Entry 6J1W (X-ray diffraction, 1.50 A resolution); this record covers chains A and C of the 3 polymer chains in the assembly.

Chain A:
Molecule: HLA-A*3001
Source organism: Homo sapiens
Amino-acid sequence (274 residues; each row starts with the number of its first residue):
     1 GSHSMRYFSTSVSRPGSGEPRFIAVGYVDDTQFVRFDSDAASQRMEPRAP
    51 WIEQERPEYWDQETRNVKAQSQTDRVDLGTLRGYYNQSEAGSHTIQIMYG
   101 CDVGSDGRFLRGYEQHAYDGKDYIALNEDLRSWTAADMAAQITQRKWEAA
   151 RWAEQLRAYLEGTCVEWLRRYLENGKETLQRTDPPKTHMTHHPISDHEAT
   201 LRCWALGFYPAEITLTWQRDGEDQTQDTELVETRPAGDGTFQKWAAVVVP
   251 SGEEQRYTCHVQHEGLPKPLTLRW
Disulfides: Cys101-Cys164, Cys203-Cys259
What the authors report for this chain:
  - mutagenesis - D77N: increased binding to MTB
  - specificity-determining residues: Asp77

Chain C:
Molecule: Ala-ile-phe-gln-ser-ser-met-thr-lys
Amino-acid sequence (9 residues; row label = number of the first residue in the row):
     1 AIFQSSMTK

Interface between chain A and chain C:
Pairs across the interface - 38 pairs, chain A then chain C:
  Met5(A) - Ala1(C)
  Tyr7(A) - Ala1(C)  hydrogen bond (side chain-backbone)
  Tyr7(A) - Ile2(C)  hydrogen bond (side chain-backbone)
  Glu63(A) - Ala1(C)
  Glu63(A) - Ile2(C)  hydrogen bond (side chain-backbone)
  Asn66(A) - Ile2(C)
  Asn66(A) - Gln4(C)
  Val67(A) - Ile2(C)  hydrophobic
  Thr73(A) - Ser6(C)  hydrogen bond
  Thr73(A) - Met7(C)
  Thr73(A) - Thr8(C)
  Asp77(A) - Thr8(C)
  Asp77(A) - Lys9(C)  hydrogen bond (side chain-backbone)
  Thr80(A) - Lys9(C)
  Leu81(A) - Lys9(C)
  Tyr84(A) - Lys9(C)  hydrogen bond (side chain-backbone)
  Ile95(A) - Lys9(C)
  Tyr99(A) - Ile2(C)
  Tyr99(A) - Phe3(C)  hydrogen bond (side chain-backbone)
  His116(A) - Lys9(C)  hydrogen bond
  Thr143(A) - Lys9(C)  hydrogen bond (side chain-backbone)
  Lys146(A) - Thr8(C)  hydrogen bond
  Lys146(A) - Lys9(C)  hydrogen bond (side chain-backbone)
  Trp147(A) - Met7(C)
  Trp147(A) - Thr8(C)  hydrogen bond (side chain-backbone)
  Trp147(A) - Lys9(C)
  Ala150(A) - Met7(C)  hydrophobic
  Trp152(A) - Phe3(C)  hydrophobic
  Trp152(A) - Ser5(C)
  Trp152(A) - Ser6(C)
  Trp152(A) - Met7(C)
  Gln155(A) - Phe3(C)
  Leu156(A) - Phe3(C)  hydrophobic
  Tyr159(A) - Ala1(C)  hydrogen bond (side chain-backbone)
  Tyr159(A) - Ile2(C)
  Tyr159(A) - Phe3(C)  hydrophobic
  Trp167(A) - Ala1(C)
  Tyr171(A) - Ala1(C)  hydrogen bond (side chain-backbone)
Also at the interface, not in a pair above, chain A (31 interface residues in all): Met45, Tyr59, Gln62, Ala69, Gln70, Val76, Ile97, Tyr123
Interface features reported in the paper:
  - residue pairs: Asp74(A)-Lys9(C) (water-mediated contact), Asp77(A)-Lys9(C) (hydrogen bond), His116(A)-Lys9(C) (hydrogen bond)

In short:
The interface between chain A and chain C involves 31 residues on one side and 9 on the other, with 14
hydrogen bonds. Polar contacts include Tyr7(A)-Ala1(C), Tyr7(A)-Ile2(C) and Glu63(A)-Ile2(C). The authors
report a water-mediated contact between Asp74(A) and Lys9(C); hydrogen bonds between Asp77(A) and Lys9(C) and
His116(A) and Lys9(C). From the paper: D77N of chain A increases binding to MTB; the specificity determinant
Asp77(A).
Here chain A is HLA-A*3001 (Homo sapiens) and chain C is Ala-ile-phe-gln-ser-ser-met-thr-lys. Entry 6J1W (The
structure of HLA-A*3001/RT313) was determined by X-ray diffraction (same publication as 6J1V, 6J29 and 6J2A).
